PDB entry 4GMX | X-ray diffraction, 2.10 A resolution | chains A and B of the 3 polymer chains in the assembly

== Chain A ==
Name: GTP-binding nuclear protein Ran
From: Homo sapiens
Reference sequence: P62826 (RAN_HUMAN); residue numbers follow UniProt; this construct covers 1-216
Chain sequence (216 residues; each row starts with the number of its first residue):
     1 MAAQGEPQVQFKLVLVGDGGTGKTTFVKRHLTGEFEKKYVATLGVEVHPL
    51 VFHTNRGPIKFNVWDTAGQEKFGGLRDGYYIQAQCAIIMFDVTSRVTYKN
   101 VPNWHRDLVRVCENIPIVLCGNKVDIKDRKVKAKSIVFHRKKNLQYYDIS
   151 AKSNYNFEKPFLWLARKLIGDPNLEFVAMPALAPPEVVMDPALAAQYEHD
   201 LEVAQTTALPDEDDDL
Unresolved in the structure: 1-7, 189-192
Swiss-Prot annotation at these positions:
  - region: K37 to V45 (Switch-I), G68 to Q84 (Switch-II), D211 to L216 (Interaction with RANBP1)
  - binding site (GTP): D18 to T25, E36 to T42, G68, N122 to D125, S150 to K152
  - site: Q69 (Essential for GTP hydrolysis)
  - modified residue: A2 (N-acetylalanine), T24 (Phosphothreonine), K37 (N6-acetyllysine), K60 (N6-acetyllysine), K71 (N6-acetyllysine), K99 (N6-acetyllysine), K134 (N6-acetyllysine), K159 (N6-acetyllysine)
  - cross-link (Glycyl lysine isopeptide (Lys-Gly)): K71 (interchain with G-Cter in SUMO2), K152 (interchain with G-Cter in SUMO2)
  - mutagenesis: G19 (G19V: Blocks DNA replication; when associated with L-69), T24 (T24L: Has low binding affinity for GTP and GDP. Almost completely abolishes interaction with BIRC5; T24N: Has low binding affinity for GTP and GDP. Decreases nuclear import of proteins and RNA ...), T25 (T25A: Minor effect on the interaction with the alpha phosphate group of bound GTP), K37 (K37Q: Mimics acetylation; enhances the nuclear export of RELA/p65; K37R: Decreased acetylation), Y39 (Y39A: Abolishes steric hindrance that traps the essential Q-69 in an unreactive position, and causes slow GTP hydrolysis in wild-type ...), Q69 (Q69L: Strongly decreased GTPase activity. Probably locked in the GTP-bound form. Loss of interaction with NUTF2. Decreases nuclear location and leads to cytoplasmic location during interphase ...), E70 (E70A: Strongly decreases the relase of bound GDP), R76 (R76E: Probable loss of interaction with NUTF2. Loss of transport to the nucleus), K134 (K134Q: Loss of normal mitotic chromosome segregation and defective mitotic spindle orientation; K134R: Loss of normal mitotic chromosome segregation and formation of sister chromatid bridges), D211 to L216 (No effect on GTPase activity. Abolishes interaction with RANBP1)
Metal / ion sites: Mg2+: T24, T42 (together with GMP-PNP)
Small-molecule neighbours: GMP-PNP (GNP; phosphoaminophosphonic acid-guanylate ester): G17, D18, G19, G20, T21, G22, K23, T24, T25, F35, E36, K37, K38, Y39, V40, A41, T42, T66, A67, G68, Q69, N122, K123, D125, I126, S150, A151, K152

== Chain B ==
Name: Ran-specific GTPase-activating protein 1
From: Saccharomyces cerevisiae
Reference sequence: P41920 (YRB1_YEAST); numbering as in UniProt (aligned over 62-201)
Chain sequence (141 residues; each row starts with the number of its first residue):
    61 SDIHFEPVVHLEKVDVKTMEEDEEVLYKVRAKLFRFDADAKEWKERGTGD
   111 CKFLKNKKTNKVRILMRRDKTLKICANHIIAPEYTLKPNVGSDRSWVYAC
   161 TADIAEGEAEAFTFAIRFGSKENADKFKEEFEKAQEINKKA
Unresolved in the structure: 61-77, 201
Differences from the reference sequence: expression tag (61)

== How chain A and chain B interact ==
Residue-residue contacts (92; chain A residue first):
  R29(A) with E105(B), salt bridge
  T32(A) with E105(B); R106(B); R128(B), hydrogen bond (backbone-side chain)
  G33(A) with E105(B); R106(B); R128(B)
  E34(A) with R95(B), salt bridge; K104(B), salt bridge; E105(B), hydrogen bond (backbone-backbone)
  L50(A) with K133(B)
  V51(A) with K133(B), hydrogen bond (backbone-side chain)
  F52(A) with K133(B)
  F157(A) with D129(B); K130(B); T131(B)
  E158(A) with K130(B)
  F176(A) with K130(B)
  A178(A) with R127(B); L132(B)
  M179(A) with R127(B), hydrogen bond (backbone-side chain); K133(B); I134(B), hydrogen bond (side chain-backbone)
  P180(A) with T78(B); M79(B), hydrophobic; I134(B)
  A181(A) with T78(B), hydrogen bond (backbone-backbone); M79(B); R123(B), hydrogen bond (backbone-side chain); L125(B), hydrophobic; R127(B); I134(B), hydrophobic; N137(B)
  L182(A) with R123(B), hydrogen bond (backbone-side chain); N137(B), hydrogen bond (backbone-side chain); I164(B)
  A183(A) with I164(B)
  P184(A) with R123(B); N137(B); H138(B); I139(B); I164(B), hydrophobic
  P185(A) with I139(B); A162(B), hydrophobic; I164(B)
  E186(A) with K121(B), salt bridge
  V187(A) with T161(B); A162(B), hydrophobic
  V188(A) with E143(B)
  L201(A) with V157(B), hydrophobic
  V203(A) with F96(B), hydrophobic; K101(B)
  A204(A) with F96(B), hydrophobic; W103(B), hydrogen bond (backbone-side chain); N149(B), hydrogen bond (backbone-side chain); T173(B)
  Q205(A) with K147(B); P148(B); N149(B), hydrogen bond (backbone-side chain); V150(B), hydrogen bond (backbone-backbone)
  T206(A) with V150(B)
  T207(A) with F96(B); K101(B); W103(B), hydrogen bond (backbone-side chain); N149(B), hydrogen bond (backbone-side chain)
  A208(A) with W103(B); N149(B); V150(B)
  L209(A) with W103(B), hydrophobic; N149(B), hydrogen bond (backbone-side chain); S155(B); A175(B), hydrophobic; R177(B)
  P210(A) with F94(B), hydrophobic; W103(B); R177(B), hydrogen bond (backbone-side chain)
  D211(A) with R177(B), hydrogen bond (backbone-side chain)
  E212(A) with G151(B); S152(B), hydrogen bond; R154(B), salt bridge; R177(B), salt bridge
  D214(A) with K92(B), salt bridge; R154(B), hydrogen bond (backbone-side chain)
  D215(A) with R154(B), hydrogen bond (backbone-side chain); G179(B)
  L216(A) with R90(B); K92(B), hydrogen bond (backbone-side chain); T108(B); R154(B); R177(B), hydrogen bond (backbone-side chain); F178(B); G179(B)
Also at the interface, not in a pair above, chain A (41 interface residues in all): H30, F35, K38, V177, E198, D213
Also at the interface, not in a pair above, chain B (51 interface residues in all): E80, A91, E102, Y158, A159, A169

== Summary ==
41 residues of chain A face 51 of chain B across their interface; the contacts include 23 hydrogen bonds and 7
salt bridges. Among the polar pairs are R29(A)-E105(B), E34(A)-R95(B) and E34(A)-K104(B). Ligands of chain A:
GMP-PNP.
Chain A is GTP-binding nuclear protein Ran (Homo sapiens) and chain B is Ran-specific GTPase-activating
protein 1 (Saccharomyces cerevisiae); the structure, Crystal structure of KPT185 in complex with
CRM1-Ran-RanBP1, was determined by X-ray diffraction.
